8EX4 - chain A; structure by electron microscopy, 2.93 A resolution.

[Chain A]
Name: Sphingosine-1-phosphate transporter SPNS2
Source organism: Homo sapiens
UniProtKB: Q8IVW8 (SPNS2_HUMAN); residue numbers follow UniProt; this construct covers 103-549
Sequence (451 residues; row label = number of the first residue in the row):
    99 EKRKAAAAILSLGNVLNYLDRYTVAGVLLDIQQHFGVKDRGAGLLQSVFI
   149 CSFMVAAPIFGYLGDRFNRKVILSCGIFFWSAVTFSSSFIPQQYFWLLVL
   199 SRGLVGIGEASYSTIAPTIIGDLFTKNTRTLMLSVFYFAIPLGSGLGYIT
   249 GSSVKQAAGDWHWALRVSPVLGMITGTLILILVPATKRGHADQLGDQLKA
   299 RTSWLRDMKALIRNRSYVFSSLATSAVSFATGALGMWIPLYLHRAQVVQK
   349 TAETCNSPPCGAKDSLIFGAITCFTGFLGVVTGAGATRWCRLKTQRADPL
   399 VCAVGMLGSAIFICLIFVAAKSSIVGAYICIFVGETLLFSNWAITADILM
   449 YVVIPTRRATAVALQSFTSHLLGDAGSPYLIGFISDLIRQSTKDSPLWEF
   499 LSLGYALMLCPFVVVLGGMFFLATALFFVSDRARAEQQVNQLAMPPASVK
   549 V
Disordered / not traced: 288-300, 349-359, 540-549
Sequence notes: expression tag (99-102)
Small-molecule neighbours: sphingosine 1-phosphate (S1P; (2S,3R,4E)-2-amino-3-hydroxyoctadec-4-en-1-yl dihydrogen phosphate): Y120, S232, Y235, F236, I238, P239, S242, Y246, T329, L332, G333, F366, T370, G374, F375, V378, I411, I414, E433, L436, F437, W440
Reported in the primary citation:
  - binding site for sphingosine 1-phosphate: S232, Y235, I238, L332, F366, G374, L436, F437, W440
  - contacts within the chain: Y246-G333
  - mutagenesis - F236A, Y246A: unchanged expression

[Overview]
Chain A binds sphingosine 1-phosphate. From the paper: a binding site for sphingosine 1-phosphate at S232,
Y235 and I238 among others; F236A and Y246A leave expression unchanged.
Chain A is Sphingosine-1-phosphate transporter SPNS2 (Homo sapiens); the structure, Human S1P transporter
Spns2 in an inward-facing open conformation (state 1), was determined by electron microscopy together with
8EX5, 8EX6, 8EX7, 8EX8 and 8G92 from the same study.
